7R6T - chains D and A of the 3 polymer chains in the assembly; structure by X-ray diffraction, 2.90 A resolution.

[Chain D]
Name: Nuclease EXOG, mitochondrial
From: Homo sapiens
Notes: EC 3.1.30.-
UniProt: Q9Y2C4 (EXOG_HUMAN); numbering as in UniProt (aligned over 58-368)
Amino-acid sequence (311 residues; numbered 58 to 368; the number before each row is that of its first residue):
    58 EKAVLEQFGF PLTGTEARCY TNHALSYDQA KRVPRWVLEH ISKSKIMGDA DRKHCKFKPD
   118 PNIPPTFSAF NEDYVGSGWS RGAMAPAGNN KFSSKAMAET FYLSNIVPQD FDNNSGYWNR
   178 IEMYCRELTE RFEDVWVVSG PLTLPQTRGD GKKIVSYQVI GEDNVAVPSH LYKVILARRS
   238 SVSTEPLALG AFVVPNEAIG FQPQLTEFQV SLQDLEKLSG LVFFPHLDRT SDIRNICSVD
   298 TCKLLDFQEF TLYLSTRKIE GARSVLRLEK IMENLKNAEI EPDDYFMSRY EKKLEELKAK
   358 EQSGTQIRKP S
Disordered / not traced: 58-61, 349-368
Construct notes: engineered mutation Ala140 (His in Q9Y2C4)
Disulfide bonds: Cys294-Cys299
UniProt features mapped onto this chain:
  - binding site (a divalent metal cation): Asn171

[Chain A]
Molecule: 11-nt DNA strand
Sequence (11 nucleotides; row label = number of the first residue in the row):
     1 CGCACGTCAG A
Disordered / not traced: 1, 11

[Chain D / chain A interface]
Pairs across the interface (5; chain D residue first):
  Ser172(D) - DG10(A)  hydrogen bond to the base
  Asn176(D) - DG10(A)  base contact
  Leu311(D) - DG10(A)  base contact
  Lys315(D) - DG10(A)  base contact
  Val322(D) - DC8(A)  phosphate contact
Also at the interface, not in a pair above, chain D (10 interface residues in all): Lys110, Lys113, Asp169, Phe307, Gly318
Also at the interface, not in a pair above, chain A (4 interface residues in all): DC5, DT7

[Summary]
10 residues of chain D and 4 residues of chain A are in contact, with 1 hydrogen bond. The hydrogen-bonded
pair is Ser172(D)-DG10(A). Curated annotation (UniProt) lists divalent metal cation-binding residue Asn171(D)
on chain D.
Here chain D is Nuclease EXOG, mitochondrial (Homo sapiens) and chain A is an 11-nt DNA strand. Entry 7R6T
(Human EXOG complexed with dRP-containing DNA) was determined by X-ray diffraction.
